PDB entry 8QPG | electron microscopy, 2.36 A resolution | chains TC and TA of the 9 polymer chains in the assembly

Chain TC (and TA):
Name: Prokaryotic polysaccharide deacetylase
Organism: Haloferax tailed virus 1
Notes: chain TA of this document is another copy of the same molecule, construct and numbering; everything in this record applies to it too
Reference sequence: A0A410N6W3 (A0A410N6W3_9CAUD); numbering as in UniProt (aligned over 1-413)
Chain sequence (413 residues; row label = number of the first residue in the row):
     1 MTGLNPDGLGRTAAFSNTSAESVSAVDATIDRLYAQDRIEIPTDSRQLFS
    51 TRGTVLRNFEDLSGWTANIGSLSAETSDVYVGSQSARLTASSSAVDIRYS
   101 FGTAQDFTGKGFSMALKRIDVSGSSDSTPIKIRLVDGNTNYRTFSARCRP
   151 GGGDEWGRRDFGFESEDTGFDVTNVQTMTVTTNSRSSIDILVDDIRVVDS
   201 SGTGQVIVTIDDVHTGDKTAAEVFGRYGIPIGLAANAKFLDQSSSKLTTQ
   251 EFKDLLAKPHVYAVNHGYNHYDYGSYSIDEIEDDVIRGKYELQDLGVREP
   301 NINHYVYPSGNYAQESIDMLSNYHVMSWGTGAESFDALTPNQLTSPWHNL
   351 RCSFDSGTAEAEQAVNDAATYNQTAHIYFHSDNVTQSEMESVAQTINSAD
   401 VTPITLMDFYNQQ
Unresolved in the structure: 1
Ion coordination: Mg2+: Glu60, Val81, Gln84, Asp193; Zn2+: Asp212, His266, His270

Interface between chain TC and chain TA:
Contacting residue pairs (108; chain TC residue first):
  Thr2(TC) with Glu21(TA), hydrogen bond (backbone-side chain)
  Pro6(TC) with Asn17(TA); Thr18(TA); Ser19(TA)
  Asp7(TC) with Asn17(TA), hydrogen bond (backbone-side chain)
  Leu9(TC) with Ser16(TA), hydrogen bond (backbone-side chain)
  Gly10(TC) with Thr2(TA); Ser16(TA)
  Arg11(TC) with Ala13(TA); Ala14(TA); Phe15(TA); Ser16(TA), hydrogen bond (backbone-backbone)
  Thr12(TC) with Ser16(TA); Asn17(TA)
  Ala13(TC) with Phe15(TA), hydrophobic; Asn17(TA), hydrogen bond (backbone-backbone); Thr18(TA); Ser19(TA), hydrogen bond (backbone-backbone)
  Ala14(TC) with Ser19(TA)
  Phe15(TC) with Phe15(TA), hydrophobic; Ser19(TA), hydrogen bond (backbone-backbone); Ala20(TA); Glu21(TA), hydrogen bond (backbone-backbone)
  Ser16(TC) with Ala20(TA); Glu21(TA), hydrogen bond (backbone-backbone); Ser22(TA), hydrogen bond (backbone-backbone)
  Asn17(TC) with Ser22(TA)
  Thr18(TC) with Ser22(TA), hydrogen bond (backbone-backbone); Val23(TA); Ser24(TA), hydrogen bond (backbone-backbone)
  Ser19(TC) with Ser24(TA)
  Ala20(TC) with Ser24(TA), hydrogen bond (backbone-backbone); Ala25(TA); Val26(TA), hydrogen bond (backbone-backbone)
  Glu21(TC) with Val26(TA), hydrogen bond (backbone-backbone); Asp27(TA), hydrogen bond (backbone-backbone)
  Ser22(TC) with Asp27(TA)
  Val23(TC) with Ala25(TA), hydrophobic; Asp27(TA), hydrogen bond (backbone-backbone); Ala28(TA); Thr29(TA), hydrogen bond (backbone-backbone)
  Ser24(TC) with Thr29(TA)
  Ala25(TC) with Thr29(TA), hydrogen bond (backbone-backbone); Ile30(TA); Asp31(TA), hydrogen bond (backbone-backbone)
  Val26(TC) with Asp31(TA), hydrogen bond (backbone-backbone); Arg32(TA), hydrogen bond (backbone-backbone)
  Asp27(TC) with Arg32(TA), salt bridge; Tyr34(TA), hydrogen bond
  Ala28(TC) with Ile30(TA), hydrophobic; Arg32(TA), hydrogen bond (backbone-backbone); Leu33(TA); Tyr34(TA), hydrogen bond (backbone-backbone)
  Thr29(TC) with Tyr34(TA)
  Ile30(TC) with Tyr34(TA), hydrogen bond (backbone-backbone); Ala35(TA)
  Asp31(TC) with Asp37(TA)
  Arg32(TC) with Asp37(TA); Ile39(TA); Tyr290(TA)
  Leu33(TC) with Asp37(TA), hydrogen bond (backbone-backbone); Arg38(TA); Ile39(TA), hydrogen bond (backbone-backbone); Glu40(TA), hydrogen bond (backbone-backbone)
  Tyr34(TC) with Ile39(TA), hydrophobic; Glu40(TA); Ile286(TA)
  Ala35(TC) with Glu40(TA), hydrogen bond (backbone-side chain)
  Gln36(TC) with Glu40(TA); Ile41(TA); Pro42(TA); Asn322(TA), hydrogen bond
  Arg38(TC) with Arg38(TA)
  Glu222(TC) with Gly82(TA); Ser83(TA), hydrogen bond
  Gly225(TC) with Val81(TA); Gly82(TA)
  Arg226(TC) with Asn58(TA), hydrogen bond (backbone-side chain); Glu60(TA); Gly82(TA); Ser83(TA), hydrogen bond
  Tyr227(TC) with Val55(TA); Asn58(TA)
  Gly228(TC) with Val55(TA); Arg196(TA), hydrogen bond (backbone-side chain)
  Pro230(TC) with Thr51(TA)
  Leu256(TC) with Gln47(TA), hydrogen bond (backbone-side chain)
  Ala257(TC) with Gln47(TA)
  Lys258(TC) with Gln47(TA)
  Pro259(TC) with Gln47(TA); Ser50(TA); Thr51(TA); Tyr80(TA); Val81(TA), hydrophobic
  His260(TC) with Thr51(TA)
  Arg298(TC) with Ile41(TA), hydrogen bond (side chain-backbone); Pro42(TA); Thr43(TA), hydrogen bond (side chain-backbone); Asp44(TA); Ser321(TA), hydrogen bond (side chain-backbone); Asn322(TA), hydrogen bond
  Glu299(TC) with Pro42(TA), hydrogen bond (backbone-backbone); Thr43(TA)
  Pro300(TC) with Leu48(TA), hydrophobic
  Asn301(TC) with Leu48(TA)
  Pro403(TC) with Thr51(TA)
  Thr405(TC) with Thr51(TA)
  Asp408(TC) with Arg52(TA), salt bridge
Also at the interface, not in a pair above, chain TC (54 interface residues in all): Gly8, Val401, Thr402, Met407
Also at the interface, not in a pair above, chain TA (56 interface residues in all): Asn5, Arg11, Thr12, Gly53, Thr54, Asp194, Asp294

In short:
The interface between chain TC and chain TA involves 54 residues on one side and 56 on the other; the contacts
include 41 hydrogen bonds and 2 salt bridges. Polar contacts include Asp27(TC)-Arg32(TA), Asp408(TC)-Arg52(TA)
and Thr2(TC)-Glu21(TA).
Chain TC and chain TA are both Prokaryotic polysaccharide deacetylase (Haloferax tailed virus 1); the
structure, Turret of Haloferax tailed virus 1, was determined by electron microscopy together with 8QPQ, 8QQN,
8QSI, 8QSY, 9FKB, 9H4P, 9H5B and 9H7V from the same study.
